8JFO - chains B and D; structure by X-ray diffraction, 2.30 A resolution.

== Chain B (and D) ==
Protein: AcrIIA15
Source organism: Staphylococcus delphini
Notes: chain D of this document is another copy of the same molecule, construct and numbering; everything in this record applies to it too
Chain sequence (171 residues; numbered 0 to 170; the number before each row is that of its first residue; numbering starts at 0):
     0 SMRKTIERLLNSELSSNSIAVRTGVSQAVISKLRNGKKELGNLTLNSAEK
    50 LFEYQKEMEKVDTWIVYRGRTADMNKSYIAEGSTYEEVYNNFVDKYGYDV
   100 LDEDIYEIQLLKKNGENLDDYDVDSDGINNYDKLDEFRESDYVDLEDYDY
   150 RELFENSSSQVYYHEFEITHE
What the authors report for this chain:
  - self-association interface (contacts with another copy of this molecule); pairs are residue here / residue on that copy: Arg2-Asn45 (hydrogen bond), Glu48-Arg2 (hydrogen bond), Leu39, Gly40, Leu42, Leu44, Asn45
  - mutagenesis - L44A: abolished binding to another copy of this molecule
  - mutagenesis - R2A/L44A: abolished binding to AcrIIA15 (chain B)
  - mutagenesis - R2A, S25A, Q26A: decreased binding to DNA
  - mutagenesis - K31A, K37A, L44A: abolished binding to DNA

== How chain B and chain D interact ==
Pairs across the interface (60; chain B residue first):
  Ser0(B) - Ser0(D)  hydrogen bond (backbone-backbone)
  Arg2(B) - Asn45(D)  hydrogen bond
  Arg2(B) - Glu48(D)  salt bridge
  Leu39(B) - Leu44(D)
  Gly40(B) - Thr43(D)
  Gly40(B) - Leu44(D)  hydrogen bond (backbone-backbone)
  Gly40(B) - Asn45(D)  hydrogen bond (backbone-backbone)
  Asn41(B) - Thr43(D)
  Asn41(B) - Asn45(D)
  Leu42(B) - Thr43(D)
  Leu42(B) - Leu44(D)  hydrogen bond (backbone-backbone)
  Thr43(B) - Gly40(D)
  Thr43(B) - Leu42(D)
  Leu44(B) - Ser0(D)
  Leu44(B) - Arg2(D)
  Leu44(B) - Leu39(D)
  Leu44(B) - Gly40(D)  hydrogen bond (backbone-backbone)
  Leu44(B) - Leu42(D)  hydrogen bond (backbone-backbone)
  Asn45(B) - Arg2(D)  hydrogen bond
  Asn45(B) - Gly40(D)  hydrogen bond (backbone-backbone)
  Asn45(B) - Asn41(D)
  Glu48(B) - Arg2(D)  salt bridge
  Arg69(B) - Tyr147(D)
  Arg69(B) - Glu151(D)  salt bridge
  Ala71(B) - Glu154(D)
  Asp101(B) - Ile167(D)
  Asp101(B) - His169(D)  salt bridge
  Ile104(B) - His169(D)
  Gln108(B) - Val60(D)
  Lys111(B) - Glu58(D)
  Lys111(B) - Lys59(D)
  Lys112(B) - Arg7(D)
  Lys112(B) - Glu58(D)
  Leu117(B) - His169(D)
  Val122(B) - Glu170(D)
  Asp123(B) - Thr168(D)
  Asp123(B) - Glu170(D)
  Ser124(B) - Glu166(D)
  Ser124(B) - Ile167(D)
  Ser124(B) - Thr168(D)
  Glu145(B) - Lys3(D)
  Glu145(B) - Thr4(D)
  Glu145(B) - Arg7(D)  salt bridge
  Tyr147(B) - Thr4(D)
  Tyr147(B) - Arg7(D)
  Tyr147(B) - Lys55(D)
  Asn155(B) - Val60(D)
  Asn155(B) - Thr62(D)
  Asn155(B) - His169(D)  hydrogen bond (backbone-side chain)
  Ser157(B) - Tyr84(D)  hydrogen bond
  Ser157(B) - Arg150(D)  hydrogen bond (backbone-side chain)
  Ser157(B) - Ile167(D)
  Ser158(B) - Arg150(D)  hydrogen bond (backbone-side chain)
  Ser158(B) - Ile167(D)
  Tyr161(B) - Tyr147(D)  hydrophobic
  Tyr161(B) - Arg150(D)
  Tyr161(B) - Glu151(D)  hydrogen bond
  Tyr161(B) - Glu154(D)
  Tyr162(B) - Glu145(D)  hydrogen bond
  Tyr162(B) - Tyr147(D)  hydrophobic
Interface residues without a listed pair, chain B (31 interface residues in all): Ala47, Ile107, Val142
Interface residues without a listed pair, chain D (32 interface residues in all): Ala47, Met57, Phe165

== In short ==
The interface between chain B and chain D involves 31 residues on one side and 32 on the other; the contacts
include 15 hydrogen bonds and 5 salt bridges. Polar pairs include Arg2(B)-Glu48(D), Arg69(B)-Glu151(D) and
Asp101(B)-His169(D). From the paper: R2A, S25A and Q26A of chain B reduce binding to DNA; a self-association
interface involving Arg2(B), Leu39(B) and Gly40(B) among others; 7 substitutions were tested in all.
Both chains are AcrIIA15 (Staphylococcus delphini). Entry 8JFO (Crystal structure of anti-CRISPR protein
AcrIIA15) was determined by X-ray diffraction (same publication as 8JFR, 8JFT, 8JFU and 8JG9).
